5O4F - chain B; structure by X-ray diffraction, 2.10 A resolution.

# Chain B
Molecule: Glutamate receptor ionotropic, kainate 3
From: Rattus norvegicus
Notes: fragment: ligand-binding domain
UniProt: P42264 (GRIK3_RAT), isoform P42264-2; the construct has insertions or renumbered stretches relative to UniProt, so the offset changes along the chain: 2-116 = UniProt 432-546; 119-256 = UniProt 669-806
Amino-acid sequence (258 residues; each row starts with the number of its first residue; numbers below 1 keep their minus sign (Gly-1 is residue -1)):
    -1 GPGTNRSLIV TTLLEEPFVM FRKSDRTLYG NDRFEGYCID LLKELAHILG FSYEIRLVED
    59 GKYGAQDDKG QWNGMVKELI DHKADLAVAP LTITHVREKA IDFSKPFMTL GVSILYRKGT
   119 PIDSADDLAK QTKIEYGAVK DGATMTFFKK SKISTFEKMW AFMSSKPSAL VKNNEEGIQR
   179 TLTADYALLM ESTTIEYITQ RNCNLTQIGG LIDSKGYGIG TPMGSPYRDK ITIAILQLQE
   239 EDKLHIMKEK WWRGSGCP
Not modelled in the structure: -1 to 3, 253-254, 256
Differences from the reference sequence: cloning artifact (-1 to 1); linker (117-118)
Curated features (UniProtKB/Swiss-Prot):
  - binding site (L-glutamate): Pro88, Thr90, Arg95, Ala141, Thr142, Glu189
  - glycosylation (N-linked (GlcNAc...) asparagine): Asn3, Asn202
Disulfide bonds: Cys201-Cys255

# Overview
UniProt lists 6 L-glutamate-binding residues.
Chain B is Glutamate receptor ionotropic, kainate 3 (Rattus norvegicus); the structure, Structure of GluK3
ligand-binding domain (S1S2) in complex with the agonist LM-12b at 2.10 A resolution, was determined by X-ray
diffraction together with 5NEB, 5NF5, 5NF6, 5NG9 and 5NIH from the same study.
